PDB entry 8U04 | X-ray diffraction, 1.62 A resolution | chains A and D

Chain A:
Molecule: RedE
Organism: uncultured bacterium
UniProt: A0A0F7G0Y4 (A0A0F7G0Y4_9BACT); residue numbers follow UniProt; this construct covers 1-295
Chain sequence (315 residues; numbered -19 to 295; the number before each row is that of its first residue; numbers below 1 keep their minus sign (Met-19 is residue -19)):
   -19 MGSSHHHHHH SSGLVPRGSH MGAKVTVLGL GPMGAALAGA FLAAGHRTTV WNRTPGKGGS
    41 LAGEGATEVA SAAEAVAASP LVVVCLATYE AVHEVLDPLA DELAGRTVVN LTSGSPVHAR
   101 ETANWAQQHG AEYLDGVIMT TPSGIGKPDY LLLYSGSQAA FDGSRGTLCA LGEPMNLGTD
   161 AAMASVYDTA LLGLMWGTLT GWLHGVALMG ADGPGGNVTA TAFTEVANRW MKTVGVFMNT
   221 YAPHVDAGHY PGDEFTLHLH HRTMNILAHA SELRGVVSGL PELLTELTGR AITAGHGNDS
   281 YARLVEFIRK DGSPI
Disordered / not traced: -19 to -2, 290-295
Differences from the reference sequence: initiating methionine (-19); expression tag (-18 to 0)
Modified residues: Cys149 (s,S-(2-hydroxyethyl)thiocysteine; CME)
What the authors report for this chain:
  - mutagenesis - D168A: abolished catalytic activity
  - mutagenesis - L239A, H249A, A250L: decreased catalytic activity
  - mutagenesis - M175A, R242A, I246H, L253E, R254A: unchanged catalytic activity

Chain D:
Molecule: RedE
Organism: uncultured bacterium
UniProt: A0A0F7G0Y4 (A0A0F7G0Y4_9BACT); residue numbers follow UniProt; this construct covers 1-295
Chain sequence (315 residues; numbered -19 to 295; the number before each row is that of its first residue; numbers below 1 keep their minus sign (Met-19 is residue -19)):
   -19 MGSSHHHHHH SSGLVPRGSH MGAKVTVLGL GPMGAALAGA FLAAGHRTTV WNRTPGKGGS
    41 LAGEGATEVA SAAEAVAASP LVVVCLATYE AVHEVLDPLA DELAGRTVVN LTSGSPVHAR
   101 ETANWAQQHG AEYLDGVIMT TPSGIGKPDY LLLYSGSQAA FDGSRGTLCA LGEPMNLGTD
   161 AAMASVYDTA LLGLMWGTLT GWLHGVALMG ADGPGGNVTA TAFTEVANRW MKTVGVFMNT
   221 YAPHVDAGHY PGDEFTLHLH HRTMNILAHA SELRGVVSGL PELLTELTGR AITAGHGNDS
   281 YARLVEFIRK DGSPI
Disordered / not traced: -19 to 2, 35-44, 291-295
Differences from the reference sequence: initiating methionine (-19); expression tag (-18 to 0)

Interface between chain A and chain D:
Residue-residue contacts (190):
  Pro96(A) - Pro194(D)
  Pro96(A) - Arg254(D)
  Arg100(A) - Pro194(D)
  Arg100(A) - Gly195(D)
  Met119(A) - Trp210(D)
  Thr121(A) - Glu234(D)  hydrogen bond
  Pro122(A) - Glu234(D)
  Ser123(A) - Glu234(D)  hydrogen bond
  Asp129(A) - Thr213(D)
  Tyr130(A) - Thr213(D)
  Leu131(A) - Arg209(D)
  Leu131(A) - Trp210(D)
  Leu133(A) - Val206(D)  hydrophobic
  Met155(A) - Val206(D)  hydrophobic
  Met155(A) - Arg209(D)
  Leu157(A) - Val206(D)  hydrophobic
  Asp160(A) - Pro194(D)
  Asp160(A) - Gly195(D)  hydrogen bond (side chain-backbone)
  Ala162(A) - Pro194(D)
  Ala162(A) - Gly195(D)
  Met163(A) - Gly195(D)
  Met163(A) - Val198(D)  hydrophobic
  Val166(A) - Met189(D)  hydrophobic
  Val166(A) - Pro194(D)
  Val166(A) - Gly195(D)
  Val166(A) - Arg254(D)
  Tyr167(A) - Met189(D)  hydrophobic
  Tyr167(A) - Val198(D)
  Tyr167(A) - Ala202(D)
  Tyr167(A) - Phe203(D)
  Tyr167(A) - Val206(D)  hydrophobic
  Thr169(A) - Leu188(D)
  Thr169(A) - Leu247(D)
  Ala170(A) - Gly185(D)
  Ala170(A) - Leu188(D)  hydrophobic
  Ala170(A) - Met189(D)  hydrophobic
  Ala170(A) - Phe203(D)  hydrophobic
  Leu171(A) - Phe203(D)  hydrophobic
  Leu171(A) - Ala207(D)  hydrophobic
  Leu171(A) - Trp210(D)  hydrogen bond (backbone-side chain)
  Leu172(A) - Thr243(D)
  Gly173(A) - Gly181(D)
  Leu174(A) - Thr178(D)
  Leu174(A) - Gly181(D)
  Leu174(A) - Trp182(D)
  Leu174(A) - Ala207(D)  hydrophobic
  Leu174(A) - Met211(D)  hydrophobic
  Met175(A) - Trp210(D)
  Met175(A) - Val214(D)  hydrophobic
  Met175(A) - Phe217(D)  hydrophobic
  Trp176(A) - His240(D)  hydrogen bond
  Trp176(A) - Thr243(D)
  Trp176(A) - Met244(D)
  Trp176(A) - Leu247(D)  hydrophobic
  Trp176(A) - Leu264(D)  hydrophobic
  Trp176(A) - Tyr281(D)
  Gly177(A) - Gly177(D)
  Gly177(A) - Thr178(D)
  Thr178(A) - Leu174(D)
  Thr178(A) - Gly177(D)
  Thr178(A) - Thr178(D)  hydrogen bond
  Thr178(A) - Met211(D)
  Thr178(A) - Val214(D)
  Leu179(A) - Met218(D)  hydrophobic
  Leu179(A) - Tyr221(D)  hydrophobic
  Leu179(A) - Tyr281(D)  hydrophobic
  Thr180(A) - Leu264(D)
  Thr180(A) - Tyr281(D)  hydrogen bond
  Gly181(A) - Gly173(D)
  Gly181(A) - Leu174(D)
  Trp182(A) - Leu174(D)
  Trp182(A) - Met218(D)
  Trp182(A) - Tyr221(D)  hydrophobic
  Trp182(A) - Ala222(D)
  Leu183(A) - Tyr281(D)  hydrophobic
  Leu183(A) - Leu284(D)  hydrophobic
  Leu183(A) - Val285(D)  hydrophobic
  Leu183(A) - Ile288(D)
  His184(A) - Ile288(D)
  Gly185(A) - Ala170(D)
  Val186(A) - Val225(D)  hydrophobic
  Ala187(A) - Ile288(D)  hydrophobic
  Leu188(A) - Val166(D)
  Leu188(A) - Thr169(D)
  Leu188(A) - Ala170(D)
  Met189(A) - Val166(D)
  Met189(A) - Tyr167(D)  hydrophobic
  Met189(A) - Ala170(D)  hydrophobic
  Pro194(A) - Pro96(D)
  Pro194(A) - Val97(D)
  Pro194(A) - Arg100(D)
  Pro194(A) - Ala162(D)
  Pro194(A) - Val166(D)
  Gly195(A) - Arg100(D)
  Gly195(A) - Asp160(D)  hydrogen bond (backbone-side chain)
  Gly195(A) - Ala162(D)
  Gly195(A) - Met163(D)
  Gly195(A) - Val166(D)
  Val198(A) - Met163(D)  hydrophobic
  Val198(A) - Tyr167(D)
  Thr199(A) - Asp226(D)
  Ala200(A) - Ala222(D)
  Ala200(A) - Val225(D)  hydrophobic
  Ala200(A) - Asp226(D)  hydrogen bond (backbone-side chain)
  Thr201(A) - Ala222(D)
  Thr201(A) - Pro223(D)
  Thr201(A) - Asp226(D)  hydrogen bond
  Ala202(A) - Tyr167(D)
  Phe203(A) - Tyr167(D)  hydrophobic
  Phe203(A) - Ala170(D)  hydrophobic
  Phe203(A) - Leu171(D)  hydrophobic
  Thr204(A) - Met218(D)
  Thr204(A) - Ala222(D)
  Val206(A) - Met155(D)  hydrophobic
  Val206(A) - Tyr167(D)  hydrophobic
  Ala207(A) - Leu171(D)  hydrophobic
  Ala207(A) - Leu174(D)  hydrophobic
  Asn208(A) - Gly215(D)
  Asn208(A) - Met218(D)
  Asn208(A) - Asn219(D)
  Arg209(A) - Leu131(D)
  Arg209(A) - Glu153(D)  salt bridge
  Trp210(A) - Met119(D)
  Trp210(A) - Leu171(D)  hydrogen bond (side chain-backbone)
  Trp210(A) - Met175(D)
  Met211(A) - Leu174(D)  hydrophobic
  Met211(A) - Thr178(D)
  Met211(A) - Met211(D)  hydrophobic
  Met211(A) - Met218(D)  hydrophobic
  Val214(A) - Met175(D)  hydrophobic
  Val214(A) - Thr178(D)
  Gly215(A) - Asn208(D)
  Phe217(A) - Met175(D)  hydrophobic
  Met218(A) - Thr178(D)
  Met218(A) - Leu179(D)  hydrophobic
  Met218(A) - Trp182(D)
  Met218(A) - Thr204(D)
  Met218(A) - Asn208(D)
  Met218(A) - Met211(D)  hydrophobic
  Asn219(A) - Asn208(D)
  Tyr221(A) - Trp182(D)  hydrophobic
  Ala222(A) - Trp182(D)
  Ala222(A) - Ala200(D)
  Ala222(A) - Thr201(D)
  Ala222(A) - Thr204(D)
  Pro223(A) - Thr201(D)
  Val225(A) - Val186(D)  hydrophobic
  Val225(A) - Ala200(D)  hydrophobic
  Asp226(A) - Thr199(D)
  Asp226(A) - Ala200(D)  hydrogen bond (side chain-backbone)
  Asp226(A) - Thr201(D)  hydrogen bond
  Glu234(A) - Thr121(D)  hydrogen bond
  Glu234(A) - Pro122(D)
  Glu234(A) - Ser123(D)  hydrogen bond
  His240(A) - Trp176(D)  hydrogen bond
  Thr243(A) - Trp176(D)
  Met244(A) - Trp176(D)
  Leu247(A) - Thr169(D)
  Leu247(A) - Gly173(D)
  Leu247(A) - Trp176(D)  hydrophobic
  Arg254(A) - Pro96(D)
  Gly255(A) - Ile288(D)
  Gly255(A) - Arg289(D)
  Gly255(A) - Lys290(D)  hydrogen bond (backbone-backbone)
  Val256(A) - Ile288(D)
  Val257(A) - Phe287(D)
  Val257(A) - Ile288(D)  hydrogen bond (backbone-backbone)
  Ser258(A) - Leu263(D)
  Ser258(A) - Ile288(D)
  Gly259(A) - Leu263(D)
  Leu260(A) - Leu263(D)
  Leu263(A) - Thr180(D)
  Leu263(A) - Ser258(D)
  Leu263(A) - Gly259(D)
  Leu263(A) - Leu260(D)
  Leu264(A) - Trp176(D)  hydrophobic
  Leu264(A) - Thr180(D)
  Tyr281(A) - Trp176(D)
  Tyr281(A) - Leu179(D)  hydrophobic
  Tyr281(A) - Thr180(D)  hydrogen bond
  Tyr281(A) - Leu183(D)
  Leu284(A) - Leu183(D)  hydrophobic
  Val285(A) - Leu183(D)  hydrophobic
  Ile288(A) - Leu183(D)
  Ile288(A) - His184(D)
  Ile288(A) - Gly255(D)
  Ile288(A) - Val256(D)
  Ile288(A) - Val257(D)  hydrogen bond (backbone-backbone)
  Ile288(A) - Ser258(D)
  Arg289(A) - Gly255(D)
Also at the interface, not in a pair above, chain A (89 interface residues in all): Glu153, Gly196, Thr213, Phe235, Ala250, Ala282, Phe287
Also at the interface, not in a pair above, chain D (93 interface residues in all): Asp129, Tyr130, Leu133, Leu157, Leu172, Ala187, Gly196, Val216, Phe235, Ile246, Ala250, Ala282

In short:
The interface between chain A and chain D involves 89 residues on one side and 93 on the other; the contacts
include 20 hydrogen bonds and 1 salt bridge. Among the polar pairs are Arg209(A)-Glu153(D),
Thr121(A)-Glu234(D) and Ser123(A)-Glu234(D). The paper reports that L239A, H249A and A250L of chain A reduce
catalytic activity; D168A of chain A abolishes catalytic activity; 9 substitutions were tested in all.
Chain A is RedE and chain D is RedE, both from uncultured bacterium; the structure, Reductasporine
biosynthetic pathway imine reductase RedE, apo, was determined by X-ray diffraction together with 8U05, 8U06
and 8U07 from the same study.
